Entry 8HC7 (electron microscopy, 4.54 A resolution (low resolution: residue-level contacts below are approximate; hydrogen-bond / salt-bridge calls are withheld)); this record covers chains C and L of the 4 polymer chains in the assembly.

# Chain C
Molecule: Spike protein S1
Organism: Severe acute respiratory syndrome coronavirus 2
UniProtKB: P0DTC2 (SPIKE_SARS2); aligned to UniProt positions 14-526 over residues 14-526
Chain sequence (510 residues; numbered 14 to 526 plus 6 insertion-coded residues; 9 numbers in that range are skipped by the numbering (no residue carries them; nothing is unmodelled there); the number before each row is that of its first residue; a row labelled like 210A-210F holds insertion residues (210A, then the next letters in order)):
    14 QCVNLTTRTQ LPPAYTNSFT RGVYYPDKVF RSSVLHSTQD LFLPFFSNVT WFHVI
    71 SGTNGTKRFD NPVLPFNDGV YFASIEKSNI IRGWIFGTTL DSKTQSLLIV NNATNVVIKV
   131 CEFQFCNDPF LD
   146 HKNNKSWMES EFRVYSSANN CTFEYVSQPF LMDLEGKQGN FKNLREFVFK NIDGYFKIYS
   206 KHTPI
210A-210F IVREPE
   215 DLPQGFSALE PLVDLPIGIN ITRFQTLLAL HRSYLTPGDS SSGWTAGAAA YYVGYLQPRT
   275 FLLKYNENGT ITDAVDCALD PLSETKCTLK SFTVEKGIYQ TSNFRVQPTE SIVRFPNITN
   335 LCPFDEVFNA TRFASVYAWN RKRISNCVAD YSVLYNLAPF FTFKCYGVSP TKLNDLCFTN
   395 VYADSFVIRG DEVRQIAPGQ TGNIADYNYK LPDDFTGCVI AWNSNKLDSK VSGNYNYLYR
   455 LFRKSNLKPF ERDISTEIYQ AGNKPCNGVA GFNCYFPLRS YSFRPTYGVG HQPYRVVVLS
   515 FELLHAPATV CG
Disordered / not traced: 71-76, 146-152, 177-184, 210A-210F, 248-256, 290-333
Construct notes: variant Val67 (Ala in P0DTC2), Ile95 (Thr in P0DTC2), Asp142 (Tyr145 in P0DTC2), Arg210C (Asn211 in P0DTC2), Glu210D (Leu212 in P0DTC2), Pro210E (Val213 in P0DTC2), Glu210F (Arg214 in P0DTC2), Asp339 (Gly in P0DTC2), Leu371 (Ser in P0DTC2), Pro373 (Ser in P0DTC2), Phe375 (Ser in P0DTC2), Asn417 (Lys in P0DTC2), Lys440 (Asn in P0DTC2), Ser446 (Gly in P0DTC2), Asn477 (Ser in P0DTC2), Lys478 (Thr in P0DTC2), Ala484 (Glu in P0DTC2), Arg493 (Gln in P0DTC2), Ser496 (Gly in P0DTC2), Arg498 (Gln in P0DTC2), Tyr501 (Asn in P0DTC2), His505 (Tyr in P0DTC2); insertion (210A-210B)
Disulfide bonds: Cys15-Cys136, Cys131-Cys166, Cys336-Cys361, Cys379-Cys432, Cys391-Cys525, Cys480-Cys488
Covalently attached groups: N-acetylglucosamine (NAG) linked to Asn61, Asn122, Asn165, Asn234, Asn282, Asn343

# Chain L
Molecule: Light chain variable region of YB9-258
Organism: Homo sapiens
Chain sequence (107 residues; numbered 1 to 107; the number before each row is that of its first residue):
     1 DIQMTQSPSS VSASVGDRVT ITCRASQGIG SWLAWYQQKP GKAPQLLIYA ASTLQSGVPP
    61 RFSGSGSGTD FTLTITSLQP EDFASYYCQQ ANSVLALTFG GGTKVEI
Disulfide bonds: Cys23-Cys88

# How chain C and chain L interact
Residue-residue contacts - 13 pairs, chain C then chain L:
  Arg403(C) with Trp32(L); Ser93(L)
  Asp405(C) with Ser93(L)
  Gln409(C) with Val94(L)
  Asn417(C) with Leu95(L)
  Arg493(C) with Trp32(L)
  Ser496(C) with Gly30(L); Trp32(L)
  Thr500(C) with Gly28(L)
  Tyr501(C) with Gly28(L); Gly30(L)
  Gly502(C) with Gln27(L)
  His505(C) with Trp32(L)
Also at the interface, not in a pair above, chain L (9 interface residues in all): Ile29, Ala50

# Summary
Chain C and chain L form an interface of 10 and 9 residues respectively. Covalently linked
N-acetylglucosamine: at Asn61(C), Asn122(C), Asn165(C), Asn234(C), Asn282(C) and Asn343(C).
Here chain C is Spike protein S1 (Severe acute respiratory syndrome coronavirus 2) and chain L is Light chain
variable region of YB9-258 (Homo sapiens). Entry 8HC7 (SARS-CoV-2 Omicron BA.1 spike trimer (6P) complex with
YB9-258 Fab, focused refinement of RBD-dimer region) was determined by electron microscopy (same publication
as 8HC2, 8HC3, 8HC6, 8HC8, 8HC9, 8HCA and 8HCB).
